PDB entry 8Y06 | X-ray diffraction, 3.99 A resolution | chains A and D of the 4 polymer chains in the assembly

# Chain A
Name: LbCas12a
Organism: Lachnospiraceae bacterium ND2006
Reference sequence: A0A5S8WF58 (A0A5S8WF58_9FIRM); residues 1-1228 here = UniProt positions 1-1228
Sequence (1228 residues; numbered 1 to 1228; the number before each row is that of its first residue):
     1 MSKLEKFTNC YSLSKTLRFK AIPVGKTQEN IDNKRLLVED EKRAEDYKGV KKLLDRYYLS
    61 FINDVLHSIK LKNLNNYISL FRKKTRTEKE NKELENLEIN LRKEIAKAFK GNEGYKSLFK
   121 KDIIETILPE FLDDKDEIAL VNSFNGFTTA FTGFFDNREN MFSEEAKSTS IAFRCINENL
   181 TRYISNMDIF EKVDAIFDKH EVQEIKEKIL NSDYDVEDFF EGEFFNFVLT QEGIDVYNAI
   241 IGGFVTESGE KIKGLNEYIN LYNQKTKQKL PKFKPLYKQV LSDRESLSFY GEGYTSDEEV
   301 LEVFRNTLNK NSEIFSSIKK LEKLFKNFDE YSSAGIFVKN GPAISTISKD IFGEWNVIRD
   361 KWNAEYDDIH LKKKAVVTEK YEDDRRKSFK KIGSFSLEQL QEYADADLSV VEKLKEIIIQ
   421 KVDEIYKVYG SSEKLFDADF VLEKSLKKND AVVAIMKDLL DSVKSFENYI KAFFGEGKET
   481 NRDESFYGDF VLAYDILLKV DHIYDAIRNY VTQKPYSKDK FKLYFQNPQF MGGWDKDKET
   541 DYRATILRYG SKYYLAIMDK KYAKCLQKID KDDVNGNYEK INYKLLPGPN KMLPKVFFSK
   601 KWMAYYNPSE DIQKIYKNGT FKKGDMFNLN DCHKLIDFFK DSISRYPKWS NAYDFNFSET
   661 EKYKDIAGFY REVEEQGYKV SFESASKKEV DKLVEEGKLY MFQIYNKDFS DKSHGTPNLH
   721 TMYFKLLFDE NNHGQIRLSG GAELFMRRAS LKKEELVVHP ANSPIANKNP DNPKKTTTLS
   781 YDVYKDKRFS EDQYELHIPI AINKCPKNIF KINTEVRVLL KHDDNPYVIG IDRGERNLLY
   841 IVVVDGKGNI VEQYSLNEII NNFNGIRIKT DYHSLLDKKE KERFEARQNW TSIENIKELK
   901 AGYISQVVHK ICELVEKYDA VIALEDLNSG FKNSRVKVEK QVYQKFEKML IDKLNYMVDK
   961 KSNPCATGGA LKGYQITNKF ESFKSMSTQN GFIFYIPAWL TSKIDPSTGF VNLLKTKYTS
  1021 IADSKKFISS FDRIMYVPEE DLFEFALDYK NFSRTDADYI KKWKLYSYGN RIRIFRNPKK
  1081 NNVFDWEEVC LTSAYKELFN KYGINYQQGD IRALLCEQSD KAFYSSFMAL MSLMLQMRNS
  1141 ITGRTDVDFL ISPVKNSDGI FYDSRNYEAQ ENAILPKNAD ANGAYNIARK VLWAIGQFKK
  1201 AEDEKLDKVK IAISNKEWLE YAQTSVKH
Unresolved in the structure: 284-291, 368-374, 1075-1084, 1228
Ion coordination: Mg2+: Thr716 (shared with 1 residue of chain B)

# Chain D
Molecule: 11-nt DNA strand
Sequence (11 nucleotides; row label = number of the first residue in the row; numbers below 1 keep their minus sign (DC-9 is residue -9)):
    -9 CGTCCTTTAT T

# Chain A / chain D interface
Contacting residue pairs (30; chain A residue first):
  Lys120(A) with DT-3(D), phosphate contact
  Lys121(A) with DT-4(D), phosphate contact; DT-3(D), hydrogen bond to the phosphate
  Gly146(A) with DC-5(D), sugar contact; DT-4(D), phosphate contact
  Phe147(A) with DT-4(D), phosphate contact
  Thr148(A) with DT-4(D), hydrogen bond to the phosphate
  Thr149(A) with DC-5(D), sugar contact; DT-4(D), hydrogen bond to the phosphate; DT-3(D), base contact
  Gln526(A) with DC-5(D), phosphate contact
  Pro528(A) with DT-4(D), phosphate contact
  Gln529(A) with DT-4(D), base contact
  Asp541(A) with DC-5(D), base contact
  Lys560(A) with DC-6(D), phosphate contact; DC-5(D), salt bridge to the phosphate
  Lys564(A) with DT-7(D), salt bridge to the phosphate
  Asn590(A) with DT0(D), sugar contact; DT1(D), base contact
  Lys591(A) with DA-1(D), sugar contact; DT0(D), hydrogen bond to the base
  Met592(A) with DA-1(D), base contact
  Lys595(A) with DT-2(D), base contact; DA-1(D), sugar contact
  Tyr616(A) with DA-1(D), hydrogen bond to the phosphate; DT0(D), hydrogen bond to the phosphate
  Lys622(A) with DT1(D), phosphate contact
  Ile666(A) with DT1(D), phosphate contact
  Ala667(A) with DT1(D), base contact
  Tyr670(A) with DT1(D), base contact
Also at the interface, not in a pair above, chain A (29 interface residues in all): Lys116, Asp122, Glu125, Thr152, Asn527, Lys538, Ala563, Lys623

# In short
29 residues of chain A face 9 of chain D across their interface, with 6 hydrogen bonds and 2 salt bridges.
Polar pairs include Lys591(A)-DT0(D), Lys121(A)-DT-3(D) and Thr148(A)-DT-4(D).
Chain A is LbCas12a (Lachnospiraceae bacterium ND2006) and chain D is an 11-nt DNA strand; the structure,
Crystal structure of LbCas12a in complex with crRNA and 12nt target DNA, was determined by X-ray diffraction
(same publication as 8Y04, 8Y05, 8Y07, 8Y08, 8Y09, 8Y0A and 3 further entries).
